Entry 2OPP (X-ray diffraction, 2.55 A resolution); this record covers chains A and B.

== Chain A ==
Protein: Reverse transcriptase/ribonuclease H
Organism: HIV-1 M:B_HXB2R
Notes: EC 2.7.7.49; fragment: p66
UniProtKB: P04585 (POL_HV1H2); residues 4-545 here correspond to UniProt positions 591-1132 (UniProt number = residue number + 587)
Sequence (542 residues; each row starts with the number of its first residue):
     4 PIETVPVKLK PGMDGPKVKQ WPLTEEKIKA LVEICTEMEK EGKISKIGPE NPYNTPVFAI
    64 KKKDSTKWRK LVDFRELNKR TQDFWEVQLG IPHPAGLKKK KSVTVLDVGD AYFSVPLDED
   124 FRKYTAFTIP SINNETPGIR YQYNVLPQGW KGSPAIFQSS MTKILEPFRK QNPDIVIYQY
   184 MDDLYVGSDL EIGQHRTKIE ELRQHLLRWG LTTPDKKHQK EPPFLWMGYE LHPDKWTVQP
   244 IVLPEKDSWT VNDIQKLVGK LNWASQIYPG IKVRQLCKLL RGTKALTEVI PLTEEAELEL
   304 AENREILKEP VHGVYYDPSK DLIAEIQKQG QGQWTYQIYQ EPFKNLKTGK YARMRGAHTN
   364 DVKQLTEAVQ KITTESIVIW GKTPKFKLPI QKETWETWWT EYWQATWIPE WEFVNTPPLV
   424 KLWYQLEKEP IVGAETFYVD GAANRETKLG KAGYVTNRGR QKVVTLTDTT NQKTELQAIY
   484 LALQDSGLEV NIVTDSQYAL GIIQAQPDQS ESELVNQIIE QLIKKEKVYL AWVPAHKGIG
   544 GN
Disordered / not traced: 64-70, 444-454, 540-544
Sequence notes: modified residue (280)
Modified / non-standard residues: Cys280 (3-sulfinoalanine; CSD)
UniProt features mapped onto this chain:
  - region: Phe227 to His235 (RT 'primer grip')
  - motif: Trp398 to Trp414 (Tryptophan repeat motif)
  - binding site (Mg(2+)): Asp110, Asp185, Asp186, Asp443, Glu478, Asp498
  - site: Trp401 (Essential for RT p66/p51 heterodimerization), Trp414 (Essential for RT p66/p51 heterodimerization), Phe440, Tyr441 (Cleavage)
Metal / ion sites: Mg2+: Asp443, Asn545
Residues lining bound ligands: HBQ (isopropyl (2S)-2-ethyl-7-fluoro-3-oxo-3,4-dihydroquinoxaline-1(2h)-carboxylate): Pro95, Leu100, Lys101, Lys103, Val106, Val179, Tyr181, Tyr188, Val189, Gly190, Phe227, Trp229, Leu234, His235, Pro236, Tyr318

== Chain B ==
Protein: p51 RT
Organism: HIV-1 M:B_HXB2R
Notes: EC 2.7.7.49; fragment: p51
UniProtKB: P04585 (POL_HV1H2); residues 5-431 here correspond to UniProt positions 592-1018 (UniProt number = residue number + 587)
Sequence (427 residues; row label = number of the first residue in the row):
     5 IETVPVKLKP GMDGPKVKQW PLTEEKIKAL VEICTEMEKE GKISKIGPEN PYNTPVFAIK
    65 KKDSTKWRKL VDFRELNKRT QDFWEVQLGI PHPAGLKKKK SVTVLDVGDA YFSVPLDEDF
   125 RKYTAFTIPS INNETPGIRY QYNVLPQGWK GSPAIFQSSM TKILEPFRKQ NPDIVIYQYM
   185 DDLYVGSDLE IGQHRTKIEE LRQHLLRWGL TTPDKKHQKE PPFLWMGYEL HPDKWTVQPI
   245 VLPEKDSWTV NDIQKLVGKL NWASQIYPGI KVRQLCKLLR GTKALTEVIP LTEEAELELA
   305 ENREILKEPV HGVYYDPSKD LIAEIQKQGQ GQWTYQIYQE PFKNLKTGKY ARMRGAHTND
   365 VKQLTEAVQK ITTESIVIWG KTPKFKLPIQ KETWETWWTE YWQATWIPEW EFVNTPPLVK
   425 LWYQLEK
Disordered / not traced: 89-94, 213-223, 230-231, 357-361
UniProt features mapped onto this chain:
  - region: Phe227 to His235 (RT 'primer grip')
  - motif: Trp398 to Trp414 (Tryptophan repeat motif)
  - binding site (Mg(2+)): Asp110, Asp185, Asp186
  - site (Essential for RT p66/p51 heterodimerization): Trp401, Trp414

== Interface between chain A and chain B ==
Pairs across the interface (101; chain A residue first):
  Val8(A) with Glu53(B)
  Pro9(A) with Glu53(B)
  Gln85(A) with Glu53(B), hydrogen bond (side chain-backbone)
  Asp86(A) with Lys20(B), salt bridge; Pro55(B)
  Phe87(A) with Pro52(B); Glu53(B)
  Trp88(A) with Pro52(B), hydrogen bond (backbone-backbone); Asn54(B); Pro55(B); Tyr56(B); Asn57(B); Thr131(B); Arg143(B)
  Leu92(A) with Asn137(B)
  Gly93(A) with Asn137(B)
  Ile94(A) with Asn137(B)
  Pro95(A) with Asn136(B)
  His96(A) with Asn136(B), hydrogen bond (backbone-side chain)
  Gly99(A) with Asn136(B); Glu138(B)
  Leu100(A) with Asn136(B)
  Lys101(A) with Glu138(B), salt bridge
  Ala158(A) with Pro52(B)
  Gln161(A) with Pro140(B)
  Ser162(A) with Pro52(B)
  Thr165(A) with Pro140(B)
  Tyr181(A) with Asn137(B); Glu138(B)
  Arg356(A) with Glu396(B), salt bridge
  Arg358(A) with Gln394(B), hydrogen bond; Glu396(B), salt bridge
  Glu370(A) with Gln394(B)
  Gln373(A) with Glu396(B); Thr397(B); Thr400(B), hydrogen bond; Trp401(B), hydrogen bond
  Thr377(A) with Thr400(B)
  Ile380(A) with Pro25(B); Leu26(B); Thr27(B)
  Val381(A) with Pro25(B), hydrophobic; Ile135(B); Asn136(B), hydrogen bond (backbone-backbone)
  Ile382(A) with Ile135(B); Asn136(B)
  Trp383(A) with Glu28(B); Ile135(B)
  Gly384(A) with Thr27(B); Glu28(B), hydrogen bond (backbone-backbone); Ile135(B)
  Trp402(A) with Lys331(B), hydrogen bond (backbone-side chain); Asp364(B), hydrogen bond
  Thr403(A) with Gly333(B); Gln334(B)
  Tyr405(A) with Lys331(B)
  Trp406(A) with Lys331(B); Asn418(B); Thr419(B)
  Gln407(A) with Lys331(B); Asp364(B); Pro392(B); Ile393(B); Gln394(B); Val417(B), hydrogen bond (side chain-backbone)
  Ala408(A) with Trp337(B), hydrophobic; Asp364(B); Pro392(B), hydrogen bond (backbone-backbone); Ile393(B)
  Thr409(A) with Asp364(B), hydrogen bond (backbone-side chain)
  Trp410(A) with Asn363(B); Val365(B), hydrophobic; Trp401(B); Tyr405(B)
  Pro433(A) with Asn255(B); Leu289(B), hydrophobic; Thr290(B)
  Ile434(A) with Thr290(B)
  Val435(A) with Thr290(B)
  Thr439(A) with Ala288(B); Leu289(B), hydrogen bond (side chain-backbone)
  Tyr441(A) with Gln258(B); Thr286(B); Lys287(B), hydrogen bond (side chain-backbone); Leu289(B)
  Thr459(A) with Thr286(B)
  Asn460(A) with Thr286(B); Lys287(B); Ala288(B)
  Asn494(A) with Leu289(B)
  Val496(A) with Leu289(B), hydrophobic
  Gln500(A) with Leu422(B)
  Leu503(A) with Pro421(B), hydrophobic; Leu422(B), hydrophobic
  Gly504(A) with Pro421(B)
  Gln507(A) with Pro421(B)
  Tyr532(A) with Asn255(B), hydrogen bond; Lys259(B), hydrogen bond; Leu289(B), hydrophobic
  Trp535(A) with Leu422(B), hydrophobic
  Val536(A) with Gln258(B)
Interface residues without a listed pair, chain A (62 interface residues in all): Ile159, Tyr319, Thr376, Lys385, Pro412, Gly436, Val458, Ala534, Pro537
Interface residues without a listed pair, chain B (51 interface residues in all): Val254, Gly262, Asn265, Leu368, Trp426

== Summary ==
62 residues of chain A face 51 of chain B across their interface, with 17 hydrogen bonds and 4 salt bridges.
Polar pairs include Asp86(A)-Lys20(B), Lys101(A)-Glu138(B) and Arg356(A)-Glu396(B). Chain A binds compound
HBQ.
Chain A is Reverse transcriptase/ribonuclease H and chain B is p51 RT, both from HIV-1 M:B_HXB2R; the
structure, Crystal Structure of HIV-1 Reverse Transcriptase in Complex with GW420867X, was determined by X-ray
diffraction, deposited together with 2OPQ, 2OPR and 2OPS.
